1OM2 - chains A and B; structure by solution NMR.

Chain A:
Name: Protein (mitochondrial import receptor subunit TOM20)
From: Rattus norvegicus
UniProt: Q62760 (TOM20_RAT); residues 1-95 here correspond to UniProt positions 51-145 (UniProt number = residue number + 50)
Sequence (95 residues; row label = number of the first residue in the row):
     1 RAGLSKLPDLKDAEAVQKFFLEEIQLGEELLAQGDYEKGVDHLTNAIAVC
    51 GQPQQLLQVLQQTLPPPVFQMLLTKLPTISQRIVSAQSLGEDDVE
Sequence notes: variant G90 (Ala140 in Q62760)
Swiss-Prot annotation at these positions:
  - modified residue (Phosphoserine): S85, S88
  - cross-link (Glycyl lysine isopeptide (Lys-Gly)): K6 (interchain with G-Cter in ubiquitin), K11 (interchain with G-Cter in ubiquitin), K18 (interchain with G-Cter in ubiquitin)

Chain B:
Name: Protein (mitochondrial aldehyde dehydrogenase)
Notes: EC 1.2.1.3
UniProt: P11884 (ALDH2_RAT); residues 1-11 here correspond to UniProt positions 12-22 (UniProt number = residue number + 11)
Sequence (11 residues; each row starts with the number of its first residue):
     1 GPRLSRLLSYA
Sequence notes: engineered mutation Y10 (Ala21 in P11884)
Swiss-Prot annotation at these positions:
  - motif: G1 to S9, A11 (SIFI-degron)

Chain A / chain B interface:
Residue-residue contacts (21; chain A residue first):
  Q17(A) - A11(B)
  L21(A) - S5(B)
  L21(A) - L8(B)
  I24(A) - L4(B)
  I24(A) - L8(B)
  Q25(A) - R3(B)
  Q25(A) - S5(B)
  E28(A) - G1(B)
  E28(A) - P2(B)
  E28(A) - R3(B)
  E28(A) - L4(B)
  E29(A) - P2(B)
  E29(A) - R3(B)
  A32(A) - P2(B)
  V59(A) - L7(B)
  V59(A) - Y10(B)
  L60(A) - L4(B)
  T63(A) - L4(B)
  T63(A) - R6(B)
  T63(A) - L7(B)
  L64(A) - L4(B)
Interface residues without a listed pair, chain A (12 interface residues in all): F20

In short:
The interface between chain A and chain B involves 12 residues on one side and 10 on the other.
Here chain A is Protein (mitochondrial import receptor subunit TOM20) (Rattus norvegicus) and chain B is
Protein (mitochondrial aldehyde dehydrogenase). Entry 1OM2 (Solution NMR structure of the mitochondrial
protein import receptor TOM20 from rat in a complex with ...) was determined by solution NMR.
